3FYL - chains B and D of the 4 polymer chains in the assembly; structure by X-ray diffraction, 1.63 A resolution.

[Chain B]
Protein: Glucocorticoid receptor
Source organism: Rattus norvegicus
UniProtKB: P06536 (GCR_RAT); numbering as in UniProt (aligned over 440-525)
Sequence (90 residues; numbered 436 to 525; the number before each row is that of its first residue):
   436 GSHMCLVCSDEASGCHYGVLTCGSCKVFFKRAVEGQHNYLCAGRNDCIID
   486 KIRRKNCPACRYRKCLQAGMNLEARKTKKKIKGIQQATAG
Disordered / not traced: 436, 513-525
Construct notes: expression tag (436-439)
From the paper describing this entry:
  - binding site for the 16-nt DNA strand: Lys-461, Val-462, Arg-466
  - mutagenesis - R510A, K514A: decreased binding to DNA
  - mutagenesis - K514A: unchanged signaling
  - mutagenesis - H472A, R510A: increased signaling
  - mutagenesis - H472R: decreased signaling
  - mutagenesis - G470A, N473A: decreased signaling in response to Pal
  - mutagenesis - G470A: decreased signaling in response to Tat

[Chain D]
Molecule: 16-nt DNA strand
Sequence (16 nucleotides; each row starts with the number of its first residue):
     1 TCGGACAAAATGTTCT

[How chain B and chain D interact]
Contacting residue pairs - 14 pairs, chain B then chain D:
  Cys-450(B) / DT1(D)  sugar contact
  Cys-450(B) / DC2(D)  phosphate contact
  His-451(B) / DT1(D)  sugar contact
  His-451(B) / DC2(D)  phosphate contact
  Tyr-452(B) / DC2(D)  hydrogen bond to the phosphate
  Tyr-452(B) / DG3(D)  hydrogen bond to the phosphate
  Lys-461(B) / DG3(D)  hydrogen bond to the base
  Val-462(B) / DG4(D)  base contact
  Lys-465(B) / DG3(D)  salt bridge to the phosphate
  Arg-466(B) / DA5(D)  base contact
  Lys-490(B) / DA9(D)  hydrogen bond to the phosphate
  Lys-490(B) / DA10(D)  salt bridge to the phosphate
  Arg-510(B) / DT1(D)  hydrogen bond to the sugar
  Arg-510(B) / DC2(D)  sugar contact
Interface residues without a listed pair, chain B (10 interface residues in all): Ser-448
Interface residues without a listed pair, chain D (8 interface residues in all): DC6

[In short]
Chain B and chain D form an interface of 10 and 8 residues respectively, with 5 hydrogen bonds and 2 salt
bridges. Polar contacts include Lys-461(B)/DG3(D), Arg-510(B)/DT1(D) and Tyr-452(B)/DC2(D). From the paper: a
binding site for the 16-nt DNA strand at Lys-461(B), Val-462(B) and Arg-466(B); R510A and K514A of chain B
reduce binding to DNA; 6 substitutions were tested in all.
Here chain B is Glucocorticoid receptor (Rattus norvegicus) and chain D is a 16-nt DNA strand. Entry 3FYL (GR
DNA binding domain:CGT complex) was determined by X-ray diffraction together with 3G6P, 3G6Q, 3G6R, 3G6T,
3G6U, 3G8U and 8 further entries from the same study.
